3DZU - chains D and C of the 6 polymer chains in the assembly; structure by X-ray diffraction, 3.20 A resolution.

# Chain D
Protein: Peroxisome proliferator-activated receptor gamma
Organism: Homo sapiens
Reference sequence: P37231 (PPARG_HUMAN); residues 74-477 here correspond to UniProt positions 102-505 (UniProt number = residue number + 28)
Chain sequence (419 residues; row label = number of the first residue in the row):
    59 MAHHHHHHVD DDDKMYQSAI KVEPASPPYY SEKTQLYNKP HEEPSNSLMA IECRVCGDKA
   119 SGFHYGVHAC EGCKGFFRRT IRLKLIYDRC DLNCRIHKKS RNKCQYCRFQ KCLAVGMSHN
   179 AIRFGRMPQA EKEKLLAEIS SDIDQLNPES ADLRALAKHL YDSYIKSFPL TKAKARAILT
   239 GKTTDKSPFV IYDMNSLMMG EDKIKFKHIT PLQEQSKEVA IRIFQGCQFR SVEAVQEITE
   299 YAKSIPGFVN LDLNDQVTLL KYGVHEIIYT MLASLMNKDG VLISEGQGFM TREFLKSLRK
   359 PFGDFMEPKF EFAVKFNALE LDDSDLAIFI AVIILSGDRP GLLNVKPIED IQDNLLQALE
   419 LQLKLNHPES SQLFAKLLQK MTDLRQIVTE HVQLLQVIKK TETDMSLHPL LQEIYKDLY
Disordered / not traced: 59-107, 265-275
Differences from the reference sequence: expression tag (59-73)
Ion coordination: Zn2+ site 1: Cys111, Cys114, Cys128, Cys131; Zn2+ site 2: Cys148, Cys152, Cys162, Cys165
Small-molecule neighbours: PLB (2-[(2,4-dichlorobenzoyl)amino]-5-(pyrimidin-2-yloxy)benzoic acid): Asp260, Ile262, Arg280, Ile281, Gly284, Cys285, Arg288, Ser289, Ala292, Ile326, Met329, Leu330, Leu333, Val339, Leu340, Ile341, Ser342, Met348, Met364
Curated features (UniProtKB/Swiss-Prot):
  - DNA-binding region: Ala108 to Phe182 (Nuclear receptor)
  - zinc finger (NR C4-type): Cys111 to Cys131, Cys148 to Cys170
  - motif: Pro467 to Asp475 (9aaTAD)
  - binding site (rosiglitazone): Gln286 to Ser289, His323, His449, Tyr473
  - modified residue: Ser84 (Phosphoserine)
  - cross-link: Lys224 (Glycyl lysine isopeptide (Lys-Gly) (interchain with G-Cter in ubiquitin))
From the paper describing this entry:
  - mutagenesis - F347A: decreased binding to PPRE
  - mutagenesis - F347A: decreased signaling in response to rosiglitazone

# Chain C
Molecule: 20-nt DNA strand
Sequence (20 nucleotides; each row starts with the number of its first residue):
  3001 CAAACTAGGT CAAAGGTCAG

# Interface between chain D and chain C
Residue-residue contacts (23):
  Ser119(D) - DT3006(C)  phosphate contact
  Gly120(D) - DT3006(C)  phosphate contact
  Phe121(D) - DT3006(C)  hydrogen bond to the phosphate
  Phe121(D) - DA3007(C)  phosphate contact
  His122(D) - DA3007(C)  salt bridge to the phosphate
  Tyr123(D) - DA3007(C)  hydrogen bond to the phosphate
  Tyr123(D) - DG3008(C)  hydrogen bond to the phosphate
  Lys132(D) - DA3007(C)  base contact
  Lys132(D) - DG3008(C)  hydrogen bond to the base
  Arg136(D) - DG3008(C)  sugar contact
  Arg136(D) - DG3009(C)  salt bridge to the phosphate
  Arg140(D) - DG3008(C)  salt bridge to the phosphate
  Arg140(D) - DG3009(C)  phosphate contact
  His177(D) - DA3007(C)  phosphate contact
  His177(D) - DG3008(C)  salt bridge to the phosphate
  Ile180(D) - DA3007(C)  phosphate contact
  Arg181(D) - DT3006(C)  sugar contact
  Phe182(D) - DA3007(C)  sugar contact
  Gly183(D) - DC3005(C)  sugar contact
  Gly183(D) - DT3006(C)  sugar contact
  Arg184(D) - DA3003(C)  hydrogen bond to the base
  Arg184(D) - DA3004(C)  hydrogen bond to the sugar
  Arg184(D) - DC3005(C)  sugar contact
Other interface residues (no listed pair), chain C (8 interface residues in all): DT3010

# Overview
14 residues of chain D face 8 of chain C across their interface, with 6 hydrogen bonds and 4 salt bridges.
Among the polar pairs are Lys132(D)-DG3008(C), Arg184(D)-DA3003(C) and Arg184(D)-DA3004(C). The paper reports
that F347A of chain D reduces binding to PPRE; F347A of chain D reduces signaling in response to
rosiglitazone.
Chain D is Peroxisome proliferator-activated receptor gamma (Homo sapiens) and chain C is a 20-nt DNA strand;
the structure, Intact PPAR gamma - RXR alpha Nuclear Receptor Complex on DNA bound with BVT.13, 9-cis Retinoic
..., was determined by X-ray diffraction, deposited together with 3DZY and 3E00.
